PDB entry 5L67 | X-ray diffraction, 2.60 A resolution | chains H and Z of the 28 polymer chains in the assembly

# Chain H
Molecule: Proteasome subunit beta type-2
Organism: Saccharomyces cerevisiae (strain ATCC 204508 / S288c)
Notes: EC 3.4.25.1
Reference sequence: P25043 (PSB2_YEAST); residues 1-232 here correspond to UniProt positions 30-261 (UniProt number = residue number + 29)
Sequence (232 residues; row label = number of the first residue in the row):
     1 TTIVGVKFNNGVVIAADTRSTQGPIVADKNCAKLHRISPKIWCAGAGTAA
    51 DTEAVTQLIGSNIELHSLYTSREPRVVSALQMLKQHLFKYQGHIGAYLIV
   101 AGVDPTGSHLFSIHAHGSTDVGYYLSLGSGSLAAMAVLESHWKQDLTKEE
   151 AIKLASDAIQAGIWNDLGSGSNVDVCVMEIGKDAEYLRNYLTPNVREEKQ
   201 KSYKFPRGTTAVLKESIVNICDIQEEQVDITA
Unresolved in the structure: 227-232
UniProt features mapped onto this chain:
  - active site: Thr1 (Nucleophile)

# Chain Z
Molecule: Proteasome subunit beta type-6, Proteasome subunit beta type-1
Organism: Saccharomyces cerevisiae (strain ATCC 204508 / S288c)
Notes: EC 3.4.25.1
Reference sequence: chimeric construct of P23724, O09061: residues 1-96 from P23724 (PSB6_YEAST) positions 20-115 (UniProt number = residue number + 19); residues 97-111 from O09061 positions 123-137 (UniProt number = residue number + 26); residues 112-117 from P23724 (PSB6_YEAST) positions 131-136 (UniProt number = residue number + 19); residues 118-133 from O09061 positions 144-159 (UniProt number = residue number + 26); residues 134-222 from P23724 (PSB6_YEAST) positions 153-241 (UniProt number = residue number + 19)
Sequence (222 residues; row label = number of the first residue in the row):
     1 QFNPYGDNGGTILGIAGEDFAVLAGDTRNITDYSINSRYEPKVFDCGDNI
    51 VMSANGFAADGDALVKRFKNSVKWYHFDHNDKKLSINSAARNIQHLLYSR
   101 RFFPYYVYNIIAGLDEDGKGAVYSFDPVGSYQREQCRAGGAAASLIMPFL
   151 DNQVNFKNQYEPGTNGKVKKPLKYLSVEEVIKLVRDSFTSATERHIQVGD
   201 GLEILIVTKDGVRKEFYELKRD
UniProt features mapped onto this chain:
  - modified residue: Tyr123 (Phosphotyrosine)
Bound ions: Mg2+: Thr192, His195, Val198
Ligand contacts: PR-924 (39V; N-[(3-methyl-1H-inden-2-yl)carbonyl]-D-alanyl-N-[(2S,4R)-5-hydroxy-4-methyl-3-oxo-1-phenylpentan-2-yl]-L-tryptophanamide): Ser124, Phe125, Asp126, Ser130, Glu134, Arg137

# Chain H / chain Z interface
Pairs across the interface (61; chain H residue first):
  Arg19(H) with Ile196(Z); Asp222(Z), salt bridge
  Pro24(H) with Arg194(Z); His195(Z); Ile196(Z), hydrogen bond (backbone-backbone)
  Ile25(H) with Arg194(Z); His195(Z)
  Val26(H) with Glu193(Z); Arg194(Z), hydrogen bond (backbone-side chain); Ile196(Z), hydrophobic
  Ala27(H) with Arg194(Z), hydrogen bond (backbone-side chain)
  Asp28(H) with Arg194(Z)
  Lys29(H) with Glu193(Z), salt bridge; Arg194(Z)
  Ile163(H) with Asp222(Z)
  Trp164(H) with Ile35(Z); Arg38(Z), hydrogen bond (backbone-side chain); Arg221(Z); Asp222(Z)
  Asn165(H) with Tyr33(Z); Arg38(Z)
  Asp166(H) with Tyr33(Z); Asp222(Z)
  Leu167(H) with Arg28(Z); Ile30(Z), hydrophobic; Asp32(Z); Tyr33(Z), hydrogen bond (backbone-backbone); Ile35(Z), hydrophobic; Ile196(Z)
  Gly168(H) with Tyr33(Z)
  Ser169(H) with Asp222(Z)
  Gly170(H) with Asp222(Z)
  Ser171(H) with Asp222(Z), hydrogen bond (backbone-side chain)
  Asn194(H) with Lys220(Z), hydrogen bond (backbone-side chain); Asp222(Z)
  Arg196(H) with Thr189(Z); Ser190(Z); Glu193(Z)
  Glu197(H) with Arg185(Z), salt bridge
  Lys199(H) with Asp186(Z)
  Gln200(H) with Lys182(Z); Arg185(Z), hydrogen bond; Asp186(Z), hydrogen bond (backbone-side chain)
  Lys201(H) with Glu179(Z); Asp186(Z), hydrogen bond (backbone-side chain)
  Tyr203(H) with Phe149(Z); Gln153(Z); Leu183(Z); Asp186(Z), hydrogen bond
  Phe205(H) with Asn152(Z); Gln153(Z); Gln159(Z)
  Pro206(H) with Pro162(Z), hydrophobic
  Arg207(H) with Pro162(Z)
  Gly208(H) with Pro162(Z)
  Thr209(H) with Asn158(Z); Gln159(Z); Tyr160(Z), hydrogen bond (backbone-backbone)
  Ala211(H) with Tyr160(Z), hydrophobic; Gly166(Z)
  Val212(H) with Asn165(Z)
Interface residues without a listed pair, chain H (34 interface residues in all): Thr21, Gly23, Val195, Thr210
Interface residues without a listed pair, chain Z (33 interface residues in all): Ser34, Leu145, Glu161, Glu218

# In short
34 residues of chain H face 33 of chain Z across their interface, with 12 hydrogen bonds and 3 salt bridges.
Polar pairs include Arg19(H)-Asp222(Z), Lys29(H)-Glu193(Z) and Glu197(H)-Arg185(Z). Bound to chain Z: PR-924.
UniProt lists active-site residue Thr1(H) on chain H.
Here chain H is Proteasome subunit beta type-2 and chain Z is Proteasome subunit beta type-6, Proteasome
subunit beta type-1, both from Saccharomyces cerevisiae (strain ATCC 204508 / S288c). Entry 5L67 (Yeast 20S
proteasome with mouse beta5i (1-138) and mouse beta6 (97-111; 118-133) in complex with PR-924) was determined
by X-ray diffraction together with 5L52, 5L54, 5L55, 5L5A, 5L5B, 5L5D and 30 further entries from the same
study.
